PDB entry 8BA0 | electron microscopy, 3.68 A resolution | chains C and D of the 43 polymer chains in the assembly

== Chain C ==
Protein: NADH dehydrogenase [ubiquinone] iron-sulfur protein 3, mitochondrial
From: Drosophila melanogaster
Notes: EC 7.1.1.2
UniProtKB: Q9VZU4 (NDUS3_DROME); numbering as in UniProt (aligned over 45-253)
Chain sequence (209 residues; numbered 45 to 253; the number before each row is that of its first residue):
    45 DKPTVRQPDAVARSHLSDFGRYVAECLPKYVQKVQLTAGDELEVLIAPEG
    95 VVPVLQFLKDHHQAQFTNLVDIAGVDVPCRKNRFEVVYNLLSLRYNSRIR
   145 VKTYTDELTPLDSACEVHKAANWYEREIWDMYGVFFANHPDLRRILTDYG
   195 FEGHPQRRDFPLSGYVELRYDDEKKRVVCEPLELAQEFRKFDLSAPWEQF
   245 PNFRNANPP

== Chain D ==
Protein: Complex I-49kD
From: Drosophila melanogaster
UniProtKB: Q9V4E0 (Q9V4E0_DROME); residue numbers follow UniProt; this construct covers 41-468
Chain sequence (428 residues; row label = number of the first residue in the row):
    41 KWYPDPEFMKQFSGPVMYPDEVTSLWTVPPWNSKVTPVEKSVRNLTLNFG
    91 PQHPAAHGVLRLVLELDGETVMRADPHIGLLHRGTEKLIEYKTYTQALPY
   141 FDRLDYVSMMCNEQCYSLAVEKLLNIDVPLRAKYIRTLFAEITRILNHIM
   191 AVGTHALDVGALTPFFWLFEEREKMMEFYERVSGARMHAAYIRPGGVSLD
   241 MPLGLMDDIYEFASKFAERLDEVEDVLTTNRIWVQRTEDIGIVTAEEALN
   291 YGFSGVMLRGSGIKWDLRKQQPYDAYNLVNFDVPIGTKGDCYDRYLCRVE
   341 EMRQSLRIIDQCLNQMPAGEIKTDDAKVAPPSRSEMKTSMEALIHHFKLF
   391 TQGYQVPPGATYTAIEAPKGEFGVYLISDGSSRPYRCKIKAPGFAHLAAL
   441 EKIGKQHMLADVVAIIGTLDVVFGEIDR
Modified / non-standard residues: R123 (N3, N4-dimethylarginine; 2MR)
Residues lining bound ligands: 4Fe-4S cluster (SF4): R123, R143, H228
What the authors report for this chain:
  - catalytic residues: H97, Y146 (citing earlier work)

== Interface between chain C and chain D ==
Residue-residue contacts - 89 pairs, chain C then chain D:
  P47(C) - D167(D)
  T48(C) - I166(D)
  T48(C) - D167(D)  hydrogen bond (backbone-backbone)
  T48(C) - D364(D)
  V49(C) - N165(D)
  R50(C) - E161(D)
  R50(C) - K162(D)  hydrogen bond (side chain-backbone)
  R50(C) - N165(D)  hydrogen bond
  R50(C) - I166(D)
  T81(C) - A400(D)
  E85(C) - K162(D)  salt bridge
  E85(C) - T401(D)  hydrogen bond
  E85(C) - Y402(D)  hydrogen bond (side chain-backbone)
  K103(C) - N290(D)
  T111(C) - L289(D)
  N112(C) - L289(D)  hydrogen bond (side chain-backbone)
  V114(C) - Y402(D)
  V114(C) - K430(D)
  D115(C) - K428(D)
  D115(C) - K430(D)
  A117(C) - Y415(D)  hydrophobic
  G118(C) - R426(D)  hydrogen bond (backbone-side chain)
  V119(C) - I417(D)  hydrophobic
  D120(C) - Y425(D)  hydrogen bond (backbone-side chain)
  V121(C) - Y425(D)
  V131(C) - Y415(D)
  N133(C) - Y402(D)
  L135(C) - W305(D)  hydrophobic
  L137(C) - L289(D)  hydrophobic
  L137(C) - W305(D)  hydrophobic
  N140(C) - W305(D)
  N140(C) - Q310(D)  hydrogen bond (side chain-backbone)
  N140(C) - Q311(D)  hydrogen bond
  R142(C) - Q311(D)  hydrogen bond
  R142(C) - Y402(D)
  R142(C) - E411(D)  salt bridge
  R144(C) - A400(D)
  R144(C) - Y402(D)
  R144(C) - Y415(D)
  V161(C) - N290(D)
  H162(C) - N290(D)
  K163(C) - N290(D)  hydrogen bond (backbone-side chain)
  K163(C) - Y291(D)
  A164(C) - N290(D)  hydrogen bond (backbone-backbone)
  A164(C) - Y291(D)
  A164(C) - G292(D)
  W167(C) - P116(D)  hydrophobic
  W167(C) - I118(D)  hydrophobic
  W167(C) - F434(D)  hydrophobic
  W167(C) - L437(D)  hydrophobic
  W167(C) - A438(D)
  W167(C) - E441(D)  hydrogen bond
  Y168(C) - K428(D)
  Y168(C) - K430(D)
  M175(C) - H122(D)
  Y176(C) - R426(D)  hydrogen bond
  R187(C) - D115(D)  salt bridge
  R187(C) - H117(D)  hydrogen bond
  I189(C) - I118(D)
  L190(C) - G119(D)
  L190(C) - H122(D)
  L190(C) - D467(D)
  Y193(C) - R101(D)  hydrogen bond
  Y193(C) - H117(D)  hydrogen bond
  P199(C) - K127(D)  hydrogen bond (backbone-side chain)
  Q200(C) - E126(D)
  Q200(C) - K127(D)
  Q200(C) - R426(D)  hydrogen bond
  R201(C) - K127(D)  hydrogen bond (backbone-side chain)
  R202(C) - E130(D)  salt bridge
  R202(C) - Y425(D)  hydrogen bond (side chain-backbone)
  F204(C) - K127(D)  hydrogen bond (backbone-side chain)
  P205(C) - K127(D)
  L206(C) - K127(D)
  L206(C) - L128(D)  hydrophobic
  L206(C) - Y131(D)  hydrophobic
  K234(C) - Y131(D)
  F235(C) - R423(D)  hydrogen bond (backbone-side chain)
  L237(C) - T391(D)
  L237(C) - Q392(D)
  L237(C) - S422(D)
  L237(C) - R423(D)
  S238(C) - Q392(D)
  A239(C) - Q392(D)
  Q243(C) - Q395(D)
  F244(C) - Q395(D)
  F244(C) - P397(D)  hydrophobic
  F244(C) - G420(D)
  F247(C) - P398(D)
Interface residues without a listed pair, chain C (56 interface residues in all): E87, I116, P122, S141, K146, E171
Interface residues without a listed pair, chain D (52 interface residues in all): E286, L307, V396, I466

== Summary ==
56 residues of chain C face 52 of chain D across their interface, with 24 hydrogen bonds and 4 salt bridges.
Polar contacts include E85(C)-K162(D), R142(C)-E411(D) and R187(C)-D115(D). Chain D binds 4Fe-4S cluster. From
the paper: catalytic residues H97(D) and Y146(D).
Here chain C is NADH dehydrogenase [ubiquinone] iron-sulfur protein 3, mitochondrial and chain D is Complex
I-49kD, both from Drosophila melanogaster. Entry 8BA0 (Drosophila melanogaster complex I in the Twisted state
(Dm2)) was determined by electron microscopy (same publication as 8B9Z).
